Entry 4GDE (X-ray diffraction, 2.20 A resolution); this record covers chains A and C of the 4 polymer chains in the assembly.

[Chain A (and C)]
Molecule: UDP-galactopyranose mutase
Source organism: Aspergillus fumigatus
Notes: EC 5.4.99.9; chain C of this document is another copy of the same molecule, construct and numbering; everything in this record applies to it too
UniProtKB: Q4W1X2 (Q4W1X2_ASPFM); numbering as in UniProt (aligned over 1-510)
Chain sequence (513 residues; numbered -2 to 510; the number before each row is that of its first residue; numbers below 1 keep their minus sign (Ala-2 is residue -2)):
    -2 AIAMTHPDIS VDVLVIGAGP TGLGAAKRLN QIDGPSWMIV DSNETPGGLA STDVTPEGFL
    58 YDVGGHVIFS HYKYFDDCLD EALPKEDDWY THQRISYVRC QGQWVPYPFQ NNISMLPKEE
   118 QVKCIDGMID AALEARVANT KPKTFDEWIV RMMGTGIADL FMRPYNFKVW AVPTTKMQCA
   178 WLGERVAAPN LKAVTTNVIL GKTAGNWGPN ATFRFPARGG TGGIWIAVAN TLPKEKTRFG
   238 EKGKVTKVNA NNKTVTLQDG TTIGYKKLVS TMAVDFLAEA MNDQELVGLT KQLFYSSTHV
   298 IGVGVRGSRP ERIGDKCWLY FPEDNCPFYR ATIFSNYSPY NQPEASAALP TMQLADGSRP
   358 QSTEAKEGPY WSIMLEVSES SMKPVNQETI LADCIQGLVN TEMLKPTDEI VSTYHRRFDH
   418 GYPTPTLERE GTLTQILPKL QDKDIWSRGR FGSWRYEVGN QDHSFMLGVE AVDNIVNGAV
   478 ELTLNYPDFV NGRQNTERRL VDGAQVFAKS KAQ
Disordered / not traced: -2 to 2, 507-510 (chain C: -2 to 2, 508-510)
Sequence notes: expression tag (-2 to 0); engineered mutation Ala344 (Lys in Q4W1X2), Ala345 (Lys in Q4W1X2)
Curated features (UniProtKB/Swiss-Prot):
  - binding site (FAD): Thr18, Asp38, Leu46, Gly61, His63, Val242, Arg327, Arg447, Gly456, Asn457, Gln458, Ser461
  - binding site (UDP-alpha-D-galactose): Gly61, Gly62, Tyr104, Gln107, Met159, Tyr162, Asn163, Trp167, Arg182, Asn207, Tyr317, Arg327, Tyr419, Tyr453, Asn457
  - binding site (NADH): His68, Arg91, Ser93, Tyr419, Arg447, Asn457
  - binding site (NADPH): His68, Arg91, Ser93, Tyr104, Asn203, Trp315, Tyr317, Tyr419, Arg447, Asn457, His460
  - mutagenesis: Phe66 (F66A: Lowers the catalytic efficiency), Arg91 (R91A: Lowers the catalytic efficiency by a factor of 125), Ser93 (S93A: Lowers the catalytic efficiency by a factor of 14), Tyr104 (Y104A: Lowers the catalytic efficiency), Gln107 (Q107A: Lowers the catalytic efficiency), Arg182 (R182A: Lowers the UDP-galactopyranose binding; R182K: Lowers the catalytic efficiency), Asn207 (N207A: Lowers the catalytic efficiency), Tyr317 (Y317A: Lowers the catalytic efficiency), Arg327 (R327A: Abolishes the catalytic activity; R327K: Lowers the catalytic efficiency), Arg447 (R447A: Lowers the catalytic efficiency by a factor of 2000)
Small-molecule neighbours: dihydroflavine-adenine dinucleotide (FDA): Ile13, Gly14, Ala15, Gly16, Pro17, Thr18, Gly19, Val37, Asp38, Ser39, Asn40, Gly44, Gly45, Leu46, Ala47, Val60, Gly61, Gly62, His63, Val64, Ile65, Gly240, Lys241, Val242, Thr268, Met269, Thr295, Tyr326, Arg327, Glu373, Gly418, Tyr419, Arg445, Gly446, Arg447, Gly456, Asn457, Gln458, Asp459, Ser461
Reported in the primary citation:
  - binding site for dihydroflavine-adenine dinucleotide: Gly62, His63
  - contacts within the chain: Gly61-His63 (hydrogen bond)

[Chain A / chain C interface]
Residue-residue contacts (46):
  Asp9(A) with Phe504(C)
  Arg25(A) with Asn474(C), hydrogen bond (side chain-backbone)
  Pro32(A) with Phe504(C), hydrophobic
  Arg133(A) with Val134(C), hydrogen bond (side chain-backbone); Asn136(C)
  Val134(A) with Arg133(C), hydrogen bond (backbone-side chain)
  Asn136(A) with Arg133(C)
  Lys263(A) with Phe504(C); Ser507(C), hydrogen bond
  Asn471(A) with Glu494(C)
  Ile472(A) with Gly500(C)
  Val473(A) with Asp499(C); Gly500(C); Ala501(C), hydrogen bond (backbone-backbone)
  Asn474(A) with Arg25(C), hydrogen bond (backbone-side chain); Asn474(C); Asp499(C)
  Gly475(A) with Glu494(C); Arg495(C), hydrogen bond (backbone-backbone); Asp499(C)
  Ala476(A) with Glu494(C)
  Val477(A) with Arg490(C); Glu494(C)
  Leu479(A) with Val477(C), hydrophobic; Phe486(C), hydrophobic
  Tyr483(A) with Phe486(C), hydrophobic; Arg490(C), hydrogen bond
  Phe486(A) with Leu479(C), hydrophobic; Tyr483(C), hydrophobic
  Arg490(A) with Val477(C); Tyr483(C), hydrogen bond
  Glu494(A) with Asn471(C); Gly475(C); Ala476(C); Val477(C)
  Arg495(A) with Gly475(C), hydrogen bond (backbone-backbone)
  Asp499(A) with Val473(C); Asn474(C); Gly475(C)
  Gly500(A) with Ile472(C); Val473(C)
  Ala501(A) with Val473(C), hydrogen bond (backbone-backbone)
  Phe504(A) with Asp9(C); Pro32(C), hydrophobic; Lys263(C); Lys264(C)
Interface residues without a listed pair, chain A (26 interface residues in all): Lys264, Asp470
Interface residues without a listed pair, chain C (27 interface residues in all): Asp470

[In short]
26 residues of chain A and 27 residues of chain C are in contact; the contacts include 11 hydrogen bonds.
Among the polar pairs are Arg25(A)-Asn474(C), Arg133(A)-Val134(C) and Lys263(A)-Ser507(C). Bound to chain A:
dihydroflavine-adenine dinucleotide. From the paper: a binding site for dihydroflavine-adenine dinucleotide at
Gly62(A) and His63(A); contacts within the chain involving His63(A) and Gly61(A).
Both chains are UDP-galactopyranose mutase (Aspergillus fumigatus). Entry 4GDE (Crystal structure of
NADPH-reduced Aspergillus fumigatus UDP-galactopyranose) was determined by X-ray diffraction (same publication
as 5VWT and 5VWU).
